Entry 8WIB (electron microscopy, 3.50 A resolution); this record covers chains G and A of the 50 polymer chains in the assembly.

== Chain G ==
Molecule: 50S ribosomal protein L4
Organism: Mycolicibacterium smegmatis MC2 155
UniProtKB: A0QSD2 (RL4_MYCS2); residue numbers follow UniProt; this construct covers 1-215
Amino-acid sequence (215 residues; numbered 1 to 215; the number before each row is that of its first residue):
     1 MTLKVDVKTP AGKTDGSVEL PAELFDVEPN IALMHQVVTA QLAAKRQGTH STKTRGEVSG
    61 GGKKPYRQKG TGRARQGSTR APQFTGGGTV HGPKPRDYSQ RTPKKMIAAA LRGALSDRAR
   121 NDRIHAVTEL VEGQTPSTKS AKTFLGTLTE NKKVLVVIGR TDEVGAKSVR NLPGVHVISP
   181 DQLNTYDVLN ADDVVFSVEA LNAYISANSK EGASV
Disordered / not traced: 1-2, 211-215

== Chain A ==
Molecule: 23S rRNA
Organism: Mycolicibacterium smegmatis MC2 155
Sequence (3119 nucleotides; row label = number of the first residue in the row):
     2 AAGUGUUUAA GGGCGCAUGG UGGAUGCCUU GGCACUGGGA GCCGAUGAAG GACGUAGGAG
    62 GCUGCGAUAA GCCUCGGGGA GCUGUCAACC GAGCGUUGAU CCGAGGAUGU CCGAAUGGGG
   122 AAACCCGGCA CGAGUGAUGU CGUGUCACCA GGCGCUGAAU AUAUAGGCGU CUGGGGGGAA
   182 CGCGGGGAAG UGAAACAUCU CAGUACCCGU AGGAAGAGAA AACAAAAUGU GAUUCCGUGA
   242 GUAGUGGCGA GCGAAAGCGG AGGAUGGCUA AACCGUAUGC AUGUGAUACC GGGUAGGGGU
   302 UGUGUGUGCG GGGUUGUGGG ACCUAUCUUU CCGGCUCUAC CUGGCUGGAG GGCAGUGAGA
   362 AAAUGUUGUG GUUAGCGGAA AUGGCUUGGG AUGGCCUGCC GUAGACGGUG AGAGCCCGGU
   422 ACGUGAAAAC CCGACGUCUG UCUUGAUGGU GUUCCCGAGU AGCAGCGGGC CCGUGGAAUC
   482 UGCUGUGAAU CUGCCGGGAC CACCCGGUAA GCCUGAAUAC UUCCCAGUGA CCGAUAGCGG
   542 AUUAGUACCG UGAGGGAAUG GUGAAAAGUA CCCCGGGAGG GGAGUGAAAG AGUACCUGAA
   602 ACCGUGCGCU UACAAUCCGU CAGAGCCCUC GACGUGUCGU GGGGUGAUGG CGUGCCUUUU
   662 GAAGAAUGAG CCUGCGAGUC AGGGACAUGU CGCGAGGUUA ACCCGGGUGG GGUAGCCGCA
   722 GCGAAAGCGA GUCUGAAUAG GGCGUAUCCA CACAAGAGUG UGUGGUGUAG UGGUGUGUUC
   782 UGGACCCGAA GCGGAGUGAU CUACCCAUGG CCAGGGUGAA GCGCGGGUAA GACCGCGUGG
   842 AGGCCCGAAC CCACUUAGGU UGAAGACUGA GGGGAUGAGC UGUGGGUAGG GGUGAAAGGC
   902 CAAUCAAACU CCGUGAUAGC UGGUUCUCCC CGAAAUGCAU UUAGGUGCAG CGUCGCAUGU
   962 UUCUUGCCGG AGGUAGAGCU ACUGGAUGGC CGAUGGGCCC CACAGGGUUA CUGACGUCAG
  1022 CCAAACUCCG AAUGCCGGUA AGUCCAAGAG UGCGGCAGUG AGACGGCGGG GGAUAAGCUC
  1082 CGUGCGUCGA GAGGGAAACA GCCCAGAUCG CCGGCUAAGG CCCCUAAGCG UGUGCUAAGU
  1142 GGAAAAGGAU GUGCAGUCGC GAAGACAACC AGGAGGUUGG CUUAGAAGCA GCCACCCUUG
  1202 AAAGAGUGCG UAAUAGCUCA CUGGUCAAGU GAUUGUGCGC CGAUAAUGUA GCGGGGCUCA
  1262 AGCACACCGC CGAAGCCGCG GCAGCCAACG UGUUGGCUGG GUAGGGGAGC GUCCUGCAUC
  1322 CGGUGAAGCC GCCGAGUGAU CGAGUGGUGG AGGGUGUGGG AGUGAGAAUG CAGGCAUGAG
  1382 UAGCGAUUAG GCAAGUGAGA ACCUUGCCCG CCGAAAGACC AAGGGUUCCU GGGCCAGGCC
  1442 AGUCCGCCCA GGGUGAGUCG GGACCUAAGG CGAGGCCGAC AGGCGUAGUC GAUGGACAAC
  1502 GGGUUGAUAU UCCCGUACCC GUGUAUGUGC GUCCAUGAUG AAUCAGCGGU ACUAACCAUC
  1562 CAAAACCACC GUGACCGCAC CUUUCGGGGU GUGGCGUUGG UGGGGCUGCA UGGGACCUUC
  1622 GUUGGUAGUA GUCAAGCGAU GGGGUGACGC AGGAAGGUAG CCGUACCGGU CAGUGGUAAU
  1682 ACCGGGGUAA GCCUGUAGGG AGUCAGAUAG GUAAAUCCGU CUGGCAUAUA UCCUGAGAGG
  1742 UGAUGCAUAG CCGAGUGAGG CGAAUUCGGU GAUCCUAUGC UGCCGAGAAA AGCCUCUAGC
  1802 GAGGACAUAC ACGGCCCGUA CCCCAAACCA ACACAGGUGG UCAGGUAGAG AAUACUAAGG
  1862 CGUACGAGUG AACUAUGGUU AAGGAACUCG GCAAAAUGCC CCCGUAACUU CGGGAGAAGG
  1922 GGGACCCACA UGGCGUGUAA GCCUUUACGG CCCAAGCGUG AGUGGGUGGC ACAAACCAGU
  1982 GAGAAGCGAC UGUUUACUAA AAACACAGGU CCGUGCGAAG UCGCAAGACG AUGUAUACGG
  2042 ACUGACGCCU GCCCGGUGCU GGAAGGUUAA GAGGACCCGU UAACUCCCUU UGGGGGUGAA
  2102 GCGGAGAAUU UAAGCCCCAG UAAACGGCGG UGGUAACUAU AACCAUCCUA AGGUAGCGAA
  2162 AUUCCUUGUC GGGUAAGUUC CGACCUGCAC GAAUGGCGUA ACGACUUCUC AACUGUCUCA
  2222 ACCAUAGACU CGGCGAAAUU GCACUACGAG UAAAGAUGCU CGUUACGCGC GGCAGGACGA
  2282 AAAGACCCCG GGACCUUCAC UACAACUUGG UAUUGGUGCU CGAUACGGUU UGUGUAGGAU
  2342 AGGUGGGAGA CUGUGAAGCU CACACGCCAG UGUGGGUGGA GUCGUUGUUG AAAUACCACU
  2402 CUGAUCGUAU UGGGCCUCUA ACCUCGGACC GUAUAUCCGG UUCAGGGACA GUGCCUGGUG
  2462 GGUAGUUUAA CUGGGGCGGU UGCCUCCUAA AAUGUAACGG AGGCGCCCAA AGGUUCCCUC
  2522 AACCUGGACG GCAAUCAGGU GUUGAGUGUA AGUGCACAAG GGAGCUUGAC UGCGAGACGG
  2582 ACAUGUCGAG CAGGGACGAA AGUCGGGACU AGUGAUCCGG CACCUCUGAG UGGAAGGGGU
  2642 GUCGCUCAAC GGAUAAAAGG UACCCCGGGG AUAACAGGCU GAUCUUCCCC AAGAGUCCAU
  2702 AUCGACGGGA UGGUUUGGCA CCUCGAUGUC GGCUCGUCGC AUCCUGGGGC UGGAGCAGGU
  2762 CCCAAGGGUU GGGCUGUUCG CCCAUUAAAG CGGCACGCGA GCUGGGUUUA GAACGUCGUG
  2822 AGACAGUUCG GUCUCUAUCC GCCGCGCGCG UCAGAAGCUU GAGGAAACCU GUCCCUAGUA
  2882 CGAGAGGACC GGGACGGACG AACCUCUGGU AUACCAGUUG UCCCACCAGG GGCACGGCUG
  2942 GAUAGCCACG UUCGGACAGG AUAACCGCUG AAAGCAUCUA AGCGGGAAAC CUCUUCCAAG
  3002 ACCAGGCUUC UCACCCUCUA GGAGGGAUAA GGCCCCCCGC AGACCACGGG AUUGAUAGAC
  3062 CAGACCUGGA AGCCUAGUAA UAGGUGCAGG GAACUGGCAC UAACCGGCCG AAAACUUAC
Disordered / not traced: 1171-1220, 1562-1605, 2697-2699

== How chain G and chain A interact ==
Pairs across the interface - 130 pairs, chain G then chain A:
  Asn30(G) - C692(A)  phosphate contact
  Asn30(G) - G693(A)  hydrogen bond to the phosphate
  His35(G) - G1359(A)  hydrogen bond to the sugar
  His35(G) - G1360(A)  phosphate contact
  Gln36(G) - G774(A)  hydrogen bond to the base
  Gln41(G) - G708(A)  base contact
  Gln41(G) - U709(A)  hydrogen bond to the sugar
  Leu42(G) - A531(A)  hydrogen bond to the base
  Ala43(G) - A531(A)  base contact
  Ala44(G) - U709(A)  sugar contact
  Lys45(G) - U709(A)  base contact
  Arg46(G) - A531(A)  phosphate contact
  Arg46(G) - C532(A)  salt bridge to the phosphate
  Arg46(G) - G1361(A)  sugar contact
  Gln47(G) - U529(A)  hydrogen bond to the sugar
  Gln47(G) - G530(A)  hydrogen bond to the sugar
  Gln47(G) - A531(A)  hydrogen bond to the phosphate
  Thr49(G) - A35(A)  base contact
  Thr49(G) - G530(A)  hydrogen bond to the base
  Thr49(G) - C532(A)  sugar contact
  His50(G) - C532(A)  salt bridge to the phosphate
  Ser51(G) - C34(A)  sugar contact
  Ser51(G) - A35(A)  sugar contact
  Thr52(G) - G538(A)  phosphate contact
  Thr52(G) - G1363(A)  base contact
  Lys53(G) - C34(A)  phosphate contact
  Lys53(G) - C539(A)  salt bridge to the phosphate
  Thr54(G) - G916(A)  base contact
  Arg55(G) - C788(A)  salt bridge to the phosphate
  Arg55(G) - G789(A)  salt bridge to the phosphate
  Arg55(G) - G916(A)  sugar contact
  Gly56(G) - G916(A)  base contact
  Val58(G) - G540(A)  phosphate contact
  Ser59(G) - G540(A)  hydrogen bond to the phosphate
  Ser59(G) - G546(A)  hydrogen bond to the base
  Gly60(G) - G557(A)  phosphate contact
  Gly61(G) - G557(A)  hydrogen bond to the phosphate
  Gly62(G) - C913(A)  phosphate contact
  Lys63(G) - G556(A)  sugar contact
  Lys63(G) - C912(A)  phosphate contact
  Lys64(G) - A790(A)  salt bridge to the phosphate
  Lys64(G) - A791(A)  phosphate contact
  Gln68(G) - G789(A)  sugar contact
  Gln68(G) - A790(A)  hydrogen bond to the sugar
  Lys69(G) - A2284(A)  phosphate contact
  Lys69(G) - C2667(A)  phosphate contact
  Lys69(G) - G2668(A)  salt bridge to the phosphate
  Gly70(G) - A2284(A)  hydrogen bond to the phosphate
  Gly72(G) - U1370(A)  base contact
  Gly72(G) - A2284(A)  phosphate contact
  Arg73(G) - U1370(A)  base contact
  Arg73(G) - C1372(A)  salt bridge to the phosphate
  Ala74(G) - U1370(A)  base contact
  Ala74(G) - G1371(A)  phosphate contact
  Arg75(G) - G789(A)  hydrogen bond to the sugar
  Arg75(G) - U1370(A)  base contact
  Arg75(G) - A2284(A)  base contact
  Arg75(G) - G2668(A)  salt bridge to the phosphate
  Arg75(G) - G2669(A)  salt bridge to the phosphate
  Gln76(G) - G1371(A)  sugar contact
  Gly77(G) - G789(A)  hydrogen bond to the phosphate
  Gly77(G) - A790(A)  phosphate contact
  Arg80(G) - G540(A)  sugar contact
  Arg80(G) - A558(A)  salt bridge to the phosphate
  Pro82(G) - C788(A)  phosphate contact
  Gln83(G) - C788(A)  sugar contact
  Gln83(G) - G1371(A)  hydrogen bond to the base
  Gln83(G) - C1372(A)  sugar contact
  Phe84(G) - C1372(A)  sugar contact
  Thr85(G) - U536(A)  hydrogen bond to the base
  Thr85(G) - C1372(A)  hydrogen bond to the sugar
  Thr85(G) - A1373(A)  hydrogen bond to the sugar
  Gly86(G) - A537(A)  hydrogen bond to the phosphate
  Thr89(G) - G538(A)  hydrogen bond to the phosphate
  Thr89(G) - G1363(A)  base contact
  Val90(G) - A678(A)  sugar contact
  Val90(G) - C787(A)  sugar contact
  His91(G) - U680(A)  base contact
  His91(G) - G784(A)  base contact
  His91(G) - C786(A)  sugar contact
  His91(G) - G1363(A)  sugar contact
  Pro93(G) - G1363(A)  base contact
  Pro95(G) - A35(A)  sugar contact
  Arg96(G) - C681(A)  phosphate contact
  Arg96(G) - A682(A)  salt bridge to the phosphate
  Arg96(G) - A1362(A)  salt bridge to the phosphate
  Gln100(G) - U775(A)  sugar contact
  Arg101(G) - G684(A)  hydrogen bond to the sugar
  Arg101(G) - U700(A)  sugar contact
  Arg101(G) - A701(A)  salt bridge to the phosphate
  Arg101(G) - G774(A)  salt bridge to the phosphate
  Arg101(G) - U775(A)  phosphate contact
  Thr102(G) - G774(A)  sugar contact
  Pro103(G) - U700(A)  phosphate contact
  Pro103(G) - G773(A)  sugar contact
  Lys104(G) - U700(A)  phosphate contact
  Lys104(G) - G713(A)  hydrogen bond to the base
  Lys105(G) - C694(A)  sugar contact
  Lys105(G) - G698(A)  salt bridge to the phosphate
  Lys105(G) - U699(A)  salt bridge to the phosphate
  Met106(G) - C692(A)  base contact
  Met106(G) - G773(A)  base contact
  Ile107(G) - G710(A)  phosphate contact
  Pro136(G) - U403(A)  phosphate contact
  Ser137(G) - U403(A)  phosphate contact
  Thr138(G) - G402(A)  sugar contact
  Thr138(G) - U403(A)  hydrogen bond to the phosphate
  Lys139(G) - C401(A)  salt bridge to the phosphate
  Lys139(G) - G402(A)  phosphate contact
  Lys142(G) - G402(A)  base contact
  Lys153(G) - A1319(A)  salt bridge to the phosphate
  Arg160(G) - G706(A)  hydrogen bond to the sugar
  Lys167(G) - U403(A)  hydrogen bond to the base
  Arg170(G) - U403(A)  hydrogen bond to the phosphate
  Arg170(G) - A404(A)  salt bridge to the phosphate
  Arg170(G) - A422(A)  hydrogen bond to the sugar
  Asn171(G) - G402(A)  hydrogen bond to the base
  Asn171(G) - A404(A)  phosphate contact
  Asn171(G) - G405(A)  hydrogen bond to the base
  Leu172(G) - G402(A)  base contact
  Pro173(G) - G405(A)  base contact
  His176(G) - G708(A)  hydrogen bond to the base
  Ile178(G) - G708(A)  base contact
  Asp181(G) - G710(A)  hydrogen bond to the sugar
  Gln182(G) - G706(A)  base contact
  Gln182(G) - G710(A)  base contact
  Asn184(G) - G708(A)  hydrogen bond to the base
  Tyr186(G) - G1317(A)  hydrogen bond to the sugar
  Asp187(G) - G708(A)  hydrogen bond to the base
  Asn190(G) - C1318(A)  phosphate contact
Other interface residues (no listed pair), chain G (86 interface residues in all): Ala32, Leu33, Thr39, Glu57, Thr71, Ser78, Thr79, Ala81, Gly87, Gly92, Ala108, Leu183
Other interface residues (no listed pair), chain A (79 interface residues in all): C36, C423, G675, C676, G677, G679, G707, G711, G712, A1369, A2283, G2285

== In short ==
86 residues of chain G and 79 residues of chain A are in contact; the contacts include 36 hydrogen bonds and
20 salt bridges. Polar pairs include Gln36(G)-G774(A), Leu42(G)-A531(A) and Thr49(G)-G530(A).
Chain G is 50S ribosomal protein L4 and chain A is 23S rRNA, both from Mycolicibacterium smegmatis MC2 155;
the structure, Cryo- EM structure of Mycobacterium smegmatis 70S ribosome, E- tRNA and RafH, was determined by
electron microscopy (same publication as 8WHX, 8WHY, 8WI7, 8WI8, 8WI9, 8WIC, 8WID and 8WIF).
